Entry 9B23 (electron microscopy, 3.20 A resolution); this record covers chains D and E.

Chain D (and E):
Protein: NAP1 isoform 1
From: Saccharomyces cerevisiae
Notes: chain E of this document is another copy of the same molecule, construct and numbering; everything in this record applies to it too
Reference sequence: A0A8H4BY55 (A0A8H4BY55_YEASX); numbering as in UniProt (aligned over 74-365)
Sequence (313 residues; row label = number of the first residue in the row):
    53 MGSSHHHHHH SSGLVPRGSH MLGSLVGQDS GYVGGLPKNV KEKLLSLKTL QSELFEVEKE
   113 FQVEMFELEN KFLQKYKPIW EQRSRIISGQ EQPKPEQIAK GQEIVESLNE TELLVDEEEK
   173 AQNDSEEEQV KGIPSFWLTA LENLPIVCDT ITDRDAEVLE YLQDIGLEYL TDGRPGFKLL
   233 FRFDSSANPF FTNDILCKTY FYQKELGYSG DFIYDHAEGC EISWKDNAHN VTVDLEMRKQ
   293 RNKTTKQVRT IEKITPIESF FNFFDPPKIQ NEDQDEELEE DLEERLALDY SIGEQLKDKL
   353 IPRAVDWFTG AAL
Not modelled in the structure: 53-80 (chain E: 53-82)
Sequence notes: initiating methionine (53); expression tag (54-73)

Chain D / chain E interface:
Contacting residue pairs (131):
  V85(D) - E164(E)
  G86(D) - E171(E)
  P89(D) - Q174(E)
  K90(D) - V167(E)
  K90(D) - E171(E)
  K90(D) - Q174(E)  hydrogen bond (backbone-side chain)
  N91(D) - E179(E)  hydrogen bond
  K93(D) - E164(E)  hydrogen bond (side chain-backbone)
  K93(D) - L165(E)
  K93(D) - L166(E)  hydrogen bond (side chain-backbone)
  K93(D) - E171(E)  salt bridge
  E94(D) - I150(E)
  K95(D) - Q144(E)
  K95(D) - P145(E)
  K95(D) - K183(E)  hydrogen bond (side chain-backbone)
  L96(D) - L165(E)  hydrophobic
  L96(D) - V357(E)
  L96(D) - F360(E)  hydrophobic
  L97(D) - I150(E)  hydrophobic
  L97(D) - G153(E)
  L97(D) - Q154(E)
  L97(D) - V157(E)  hydrophobic
  S98(D) - P145(E)
  S98(D) - Q149(E)
  L99(D) - R135(E)
  L99(D) - I138(E)  hydrophobic
  L99(D) - F188(E)  hydrophobic
  L99(D) - V357(E)
  K100(D) - L160(E)
  K100(D) - E162(E)  salt bridge
  K100(D) - V357(E)
  K100(D) - D358(E)  salt bridge
  K100(D) - T361(E)
  T101(D) - Q149(E)  hydrogen bond (side chain-backbone)
  T101(D) - K152(E)
  T101(D) - G153(E)  hydrogen bond (side chain-backbone)
  T101(D) - I156(E)
  L102(D) - Q134(E)
  Q103(D) - V357(E)
  Q103(D) - D358(E)  hydrogen bond
  S104(D) - I156(E)
  L106(D) - Y128(E)  hydrophobic
  L106(D) - P354(E)
  L106(D) - R355(E)
  F107(D) - R355(E)
  V109(D) - F124(E)
  V109(D) - Y128(E)  hydrophobic
  E110(D) - Y128(E)
  E110(D) - R355(E)  salt bridge
  E112(D) - F124(E)
  E112(D) - K127(E)  salt bridge
  F113(D) - F124(E)
  E116(D) - L120(E)
  E116(D) - F124(E)
  M117(D) - L120(E)
  L120(D) - F113(E)  hydrophobic
  L120(D) - E116(E)
  E121(D) - F113(E)
  F124(D) - V109(E)
  F124(D) - E112(E)
  F124(D) - F113(E)
  F124(D) - E116(E)
  K127(D) - E112(E)  salt bridge
  Y128(D) - L106(E)  hydrophobic
  Y128(D) - V109(E)  hydrophobic
  Y128(D) - F113(E)
  I131(D) - L102(E)
  I131(D) - E105(E)
  I131(D) - L106(E)
  W132(D) - L106(E)
  Q134(D) - L102(E)
  R135(D) - L99(E)
  R135(D) - L102(E)
  I138(D) - K95(E)
  I138(D) - S98(E)
  I138(D) - L99(E)  hydrophobic
  G141(D) - K95(E)
  E143(D) - K95(E)
  Q144(D) - K95(E)  hydrogen bond
  P145(D) - E94(E)
  P145(D) - K95(E)
  P145(D) - S98(E)
  Q149(D) - T101(E)  hydrogen bond (backbone-side chain)
  I150(D) - E94(E)
  I150(D) - L97(E)  hydrophobic
  K152(D) - T101(E)
  G153(D) - L97(E)
  G153(D) - T101(E)  hydrogen bond (backbone-side chain)
  Q154(D) - L97(E)
  I156(D) - K100(E)
  I156(D) - T101(E)
  I156(D) - S104(E)
  V157(D) - L97(E)  hydrophobic
  E164(D) - G83(E)  hydrogen bond (side chain-backbone)
  E164(D) - V85(E)
  E164(D) - G86(E)  hydrogen bond (side chain-backbone)
  E164(D) - K93(E)
  L165(D) - K93(E)
  L165(D) - L96(E)  hydrophobic
  L165(D) - L97(E)  hydrophobic
  L165(D) - K100(E)
  L166(D) - K93(E)  hydrogen bond (backbone-side chain)
  V167(D) - K90(E)
  V167(D) - K93(E)
  V167(D) - E94(E)
  D168(D) - K93(E)  salt bridge
  E171(D) - L88(E)
  E171(D) - P89(E)
  E171(D) - K90(E)  hydrogen bond (backbone-side chain)
  E171(D) - K93(E)  salt bridge
  K172(D) - K90(E)
  Q174(D) - P89(E)
  Q174(D) - K90(E)  hydrogen bond (backbone-side chain)
  E179(D) - P89(E)
  E179(D) - K90(E)  salt bridge
  E179(D) - N91(E)  hydrogen bond (side chain-backbone)
  Y260(D) - R355(E)  hydrogen bond (backbone-side chain)
  Y260(D) - D358(E)  hydrogen bond
  S261(D) - R355(E)
  G262(D) - R355(E)
  P354(D) - L106(E)
  R355(D) - F107(E)
  R355(D) - E110(E)  salt bridge
  R355(D) - Y260(E)
  R355(D) - S261(E)
  R355(D) - G262(E)
  V357(D) - L99(E)  hydrophobic
  D358(D) - K100(E)  salt bridge
  D358(D) - Q103(E)  hydrogen bond
  D358(D) - Y260(E)  hydrogen bond
  A364(D) - Y260(E)
Interface residues without a listed pair, chain D (75 interface residues in all): L88, V92, E105, I139, N175, E180, V182, I185, F188, F360, T361, A363
Interface residues without a listed pair, chain E (71 interface residues in all): M117, E121, I131, W132, I139, K172, I185, A356

In short:
Chain D and chain E form an interface of 75 and 71 residues respectively; the contacts include 21 hydrogen
bonds and 11 salt bridges. Polar contacts include K93(D)-E171(E), K100(D)-E162(E) and K100(D)-D358(E).
Both chains are NAP1 isoform 1 (Saccharomyces cerevisiae). Entry 9B23 (Cryo-EM structure of Nap1 core) was
determined by electron microscopy together with 9B31, 9B3F and 9B3I from the same study.
